Entry 7WU3 (electron microscopy, 3.10 A resolution); this record covers chains A and N of the 5 polymer chains in the assembly.

# Chain A
Name: Guanine nucleotide-binding protein G(s) subunit alpha isoforms short
From: Homo sapiens
Chain sequence (243 residues; each row starts with the number of its first residue; note: 141 numbers in that range are skipped by the numbering (no residue carries them; nothing is unmodelled there)):
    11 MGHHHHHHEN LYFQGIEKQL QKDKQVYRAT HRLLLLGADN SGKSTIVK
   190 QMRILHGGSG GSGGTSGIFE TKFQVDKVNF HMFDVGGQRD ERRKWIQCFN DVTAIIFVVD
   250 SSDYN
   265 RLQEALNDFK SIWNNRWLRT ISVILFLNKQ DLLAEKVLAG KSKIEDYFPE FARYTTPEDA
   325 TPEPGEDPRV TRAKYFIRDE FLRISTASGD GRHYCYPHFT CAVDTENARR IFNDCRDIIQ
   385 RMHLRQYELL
Disordered / not traced: 11-25, 190-206

# Chain N
Name: Nanobody Nb35
From: Lama glama
Notes: antibody fragment or engineered binder
Chain sequence (162 residues; row label = number of the first residue in the row; numbers below 1 keep their minus sign (Met-23 is residue -23)):
   -23 MGMKYLLPTA AAGLLLLAAQ PAMAQVQLQE SGGGLVQPGG SLRLSCAASG FTFSNYKMNW
    37 VRQAPGKGLE WVSDISQSGA SISYTGSVKG RFTISRDNAK NTLYLQMNSL KPEDTAVYYC
    97 ARCPAPFTRD CFDVTSTTYA YRGQGTQVTV SSHHHHHHEP EA
Disordered / not traced: -23 to 0, 128-138
Disulfide bonds: Cys22-Cys96, Cys99-Cys107

# Interface between chain A and chain N
Residue-residue contacts (23; chain A residue first):
  Arg228(A) - Thr114(N)  hydrogen bond
  Asp229(A) - Thr111(N)
  Asp229(A) - Ser112(N)
  Asp229(A) - Thr114(N)  hydrogen bond
  Glu230(A) - Thr114(N)
  Glu230(A) - Tyr115(N)
  Arg231(A) - Phe108(N)
  Arg232(A) - Pro100(N)
  Arg232(A) - Phe108(N)
  Arg232(A) - Tyr115(N)
  Gln267(A) - Trp47(N)
  Gln267(A) - Thr61(N)
  Asn271(A) - Trp47(N)
  Lys274(A) - Trp47(N)
  Ser275(A) - Cys107(N)
  Ser275(A) - Phe108(N)
  Asn278(A) - Arg105(N)  hydrogen bond
  Asn278(A) - Asp106(N)
  Asn279(A) - Asp106(N)
  Asn279(A) - Phe108(N)
  Arg280(A) - Asp106(N)
  Tyr311(A) - Gly62(N)
  Pro313(A) - Gly62(N)
Also at the interface, not in a pair above, chain A (15 interface residues in all): Ser352
Also at the interface, not in a pair above, chain N (15 interface residues in all): Ser59, Ser63, Tyr117

# Overview
Chain A and chain N each contribute 15 residues to their interface; the contacts include 3 hydrogen bonds.
Among the polar pairs are Arg228(A)-Thr114(N), Asp229(A)-Thr114(N) and Asn278(A)-Arg105(N).
Here chain A is Guanine nucleotide-binding protein G(s) subunit alpha isoforms short (Homo sapiens) and chain
N is Nanobody Nb35 (Lama glama). Entry 7WU3 (Cryo-EM structure of the adhesion GPCR ADGRF1 in complex with
miniGs) was determined by electron microscopy, deposited together with 7WU2, 7WU4 and 7WU5.
